PDB entry 6IIJ | electron microscopy, 2.84 A resolution | chains B and D of the 4 polymer chains in the assembly

== Chain B ==
Name: VP2
Organism: Coxsackievirus A10
Reference sequence: A0A1B3Z4Y8 (A0A1B3Z4Y8_9ENTO); residues 1-255 here correspond to UniProt positions 70-324 (UniProt number = residue number + 69)
Amino-acid sequence (255 residues; numbered 1 to 255; the number before each row is that of its first residue):
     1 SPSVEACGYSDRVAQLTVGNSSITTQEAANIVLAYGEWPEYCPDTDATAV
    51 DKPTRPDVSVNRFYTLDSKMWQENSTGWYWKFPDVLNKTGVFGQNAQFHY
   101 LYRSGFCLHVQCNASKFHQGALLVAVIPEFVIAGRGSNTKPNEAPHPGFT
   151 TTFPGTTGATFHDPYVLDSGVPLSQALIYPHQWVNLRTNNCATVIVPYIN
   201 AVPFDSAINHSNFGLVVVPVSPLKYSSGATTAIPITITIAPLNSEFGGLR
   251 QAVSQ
Not modelled in the structure: 1-9

== Chain D ==
Name: VP4
Organism: Coxsackievirus A10
Reference sequence: A0A1B3Z4Y8 (A0A1B3Z4Y8_9ENTO); residue numbers follow UniProt; this construct covers 1-69
Amino-acid sequence (69 residues; row label = number of the first residue in the row):
     1 MGAQVSTQKSGSHETGNVATGGSTINFTNINYYKDSYAASATRQDFTQDP
    51 KKFTQPVLDSIRELSAPLN
Not modelled in the structure: 1-27, 69

== Interface between chain B and chain D ==
Residue-residue contacts - 12 pairs, chain B then chain D:
  Asp11(B) with Asp59(D); Pro67(D)
  Arg12(B) with Leu68(D)
  Asn30(B) with Val57(D); Asp59(D)
  Ile31(B) with Val57(D); Leu58(D), hydrogen bond (backbone-backbone)
  Val32(B) with Pro56(D)
  Leu33(B) with Pro56(D), hydrogen bond (backbone-backbone); Leu58(D), hydrophobic
  Tyr35(B) with Phe53(D), hydrophobic
  Trp38(B) with Leu58(D), hydrophobic
Interface residues without a listed pair, chain B (10 interface residues in all): Ala29, Thr188
Interface residues without a listed pair, chain D (8 interface residues in all): Lys52

== Overview ==
The interface between chain B and chain D involves 10 residues on one side and 8 on the other, with 2 hydrogen
bonds. Main-chain hydrogen bonds include Ile31(B)-Leu58(D) and Leu33(B)-Pro56(D).
Chain B is VP2 and chain D is VP4, both from Coxsackievirus A10; the structure, Cryo-EM structure of CV-A10
mature virion, was determined by electron microscopy together with 6IIO from the same study.
